PDB entry 6CNB | electron microscopy, 4.10 A resolution (low resolution: residue-level contacts below are approximate; hydrogen-bond / salt-bridge calls are withheld) | chains R and Y of the 21 polymer chains in the assembly

# Chain R
Name: Transcription factor IIIB 70 kDa subunit, TATA-box-binding protein
Organism: Saccharomyces cerevisiae (strain ATCC 204508 / S288c)
Reference sequence: chimeric construct of P29056, P13393: residues 1-382 from P29056 (TF3B_YEAST) positions 1-382 (same numbers); residues 387-566 from P13393 positions 61-240 (UniProt number = residue number - 326); residues 578-736 from P29056 (TF3B_YEAST) positions 438-596 (UniProt number = residue number - 140)
Sequence (736 residues; numbered 1 to 736; the number before each row is that of its first residue):
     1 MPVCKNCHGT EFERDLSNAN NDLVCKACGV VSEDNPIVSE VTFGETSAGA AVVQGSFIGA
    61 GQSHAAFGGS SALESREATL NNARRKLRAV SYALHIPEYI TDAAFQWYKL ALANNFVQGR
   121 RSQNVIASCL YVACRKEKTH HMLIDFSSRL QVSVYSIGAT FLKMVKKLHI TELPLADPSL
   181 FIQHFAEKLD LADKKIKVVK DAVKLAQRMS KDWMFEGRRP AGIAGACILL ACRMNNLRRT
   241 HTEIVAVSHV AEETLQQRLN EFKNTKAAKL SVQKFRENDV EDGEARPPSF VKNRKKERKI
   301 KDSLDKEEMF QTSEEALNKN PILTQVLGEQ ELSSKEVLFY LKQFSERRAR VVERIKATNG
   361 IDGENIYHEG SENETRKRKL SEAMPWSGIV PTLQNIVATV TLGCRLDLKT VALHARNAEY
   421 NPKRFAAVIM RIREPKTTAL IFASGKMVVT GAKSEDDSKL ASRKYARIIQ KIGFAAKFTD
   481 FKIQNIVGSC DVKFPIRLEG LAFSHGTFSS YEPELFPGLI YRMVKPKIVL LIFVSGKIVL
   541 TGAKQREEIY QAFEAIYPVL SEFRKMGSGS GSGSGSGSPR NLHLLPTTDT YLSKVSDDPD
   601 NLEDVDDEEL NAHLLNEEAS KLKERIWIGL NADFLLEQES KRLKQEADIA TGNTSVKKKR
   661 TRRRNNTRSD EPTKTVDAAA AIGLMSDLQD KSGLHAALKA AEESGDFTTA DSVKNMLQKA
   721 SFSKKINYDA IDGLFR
Disordered / not traced: 42-71, 298-386, 567-575, 651-736
Sequence notes: linker (383-386, 567-577); engineered mutation Ser578 (Cys438 in P29056)
Ion coordination: Zn2+: Cys4, Cys7, Cys25, Cys28
Curated features (UniProtKB/Swiss-Prot):
  - zinc finger: Met1 to Glu33 (TFIIB-type)
  - binding site (Zn(2+)): Cys4, Cys7, Cys25, Cys28
  - modified residue: Ser381 (Phosphoserine)

# Chain Y
Molecule: 71-nt DNA strand
Sequence (71 nucleotides; numbered -1 to 69; the number before each row is that of its first residue; numbers below 1 keep their minus sign (DC-1 is residue -1)):
    -1 CAACTTGGCC ATGGAGTCAT TTTATCTTGT GTCACTTTTA CAGAAAAAGT ATTACTAATA
    59 TATGTTGAAA A
Disordered / not traced: -1 to 0, 30-37

# Interface between chain R and chain Y
Residue-residue contacts (36):
  Ala72(R) - DA38(Y)
  Leu73(R) - DA38(Y)
  Gln118(R) - DG47(Y)
  Gly119(R) - DG47(Y)
  Gly119(R) - DT48(Y)
  Arg120(R) - DT48(Y)
  Arg120(R) - DA49(Y)
  Gly217(R) - DT59(Y)
  Arg218(R) - DT59(Y)
  Arg218(R) - DA60(Y)
  Arg219(R) - DA60(Y)
  Val250(R) - DT61(Y)
  Ala251(R) - DT61(Y)
  Glu253(R) - DG62(Y)
  Glu253(R) - DT63(Y)
  Thr254(R) - DA60(Y)
  Thr254(R) - DT61(Y)
  Gln394(R) - DA56(Y)
  Asn395(R) - DT54(Y)
  Asn395(R) - DA55(Y)
  Val397(R) - DT54(Y)
  Arg424(R) - DT51(Y)
  Arg424(R) - DA52(Y)
  Ile429(R) - DC53(Y)
  Arg431(R) - DT54(Y)
  Thr438(R) - DT54(Y)
  Thr450(R) - DC53(Y)
  Glu514(R) - DA60(Y)
  Pro517(R) - DA58(Y)
  Phe533(R) - DT57(Y)
  Phe533(R) - DA58(Y)
  Ser535(R) - DA58(Y)
  Lys537(R) - DT57(Y)
  Lys537(R) - DA58(Y)
  Val539(R) - DA56(Y)
  Val539(R) - DT57(Y)
Also at the interface, not in a pair above, chain R (30 interface residues in all): Arg85, Phe425, Leu440, Val487
Also at the interface, not in a pair above, chain Y (18 interface residues in all): DA46

# Overview
Chain R and chain Y form an interface of 30 and 18 residues respectively. Cys4(R), Cys7(R), Cys25(R) and
Cys28(R) coordinate Zn2+. Curated annotation (UniProt) lists 4 Zn2+-binding residues on chain R.
Here chain R is Transcription factor IIIB 70 kDa subunit, TATA-box-binding protein (Saccharomyces cerevisiae
(strain ATCC 204508 / S288c)) and chain Y is a 71-nt DNA strand. Entry 6CNB (Yeast RNA polymerase III initial
transcribing complex) was determined by electron microscopy, deposited together with 6CNC, 6CND and 6CNF.
